6TJV - chains B and E of the 18 polymer chains in the assembly; structure by electron microscopy, 3.20 A resolution.

== Chain B ==
Protein: NAD(P)H-quinone oxidoreductase subunit 2
From: Thermosynechococcus elongatus (strain BP-1)
Notes: EC 7.1.1.-
Reference sequence: Q8DMR6 (NU2C_THEEB); residues 1-515 here = UniProt positions 1-515
Chain sequence (515 residues; row label = number of the first residue in the row):
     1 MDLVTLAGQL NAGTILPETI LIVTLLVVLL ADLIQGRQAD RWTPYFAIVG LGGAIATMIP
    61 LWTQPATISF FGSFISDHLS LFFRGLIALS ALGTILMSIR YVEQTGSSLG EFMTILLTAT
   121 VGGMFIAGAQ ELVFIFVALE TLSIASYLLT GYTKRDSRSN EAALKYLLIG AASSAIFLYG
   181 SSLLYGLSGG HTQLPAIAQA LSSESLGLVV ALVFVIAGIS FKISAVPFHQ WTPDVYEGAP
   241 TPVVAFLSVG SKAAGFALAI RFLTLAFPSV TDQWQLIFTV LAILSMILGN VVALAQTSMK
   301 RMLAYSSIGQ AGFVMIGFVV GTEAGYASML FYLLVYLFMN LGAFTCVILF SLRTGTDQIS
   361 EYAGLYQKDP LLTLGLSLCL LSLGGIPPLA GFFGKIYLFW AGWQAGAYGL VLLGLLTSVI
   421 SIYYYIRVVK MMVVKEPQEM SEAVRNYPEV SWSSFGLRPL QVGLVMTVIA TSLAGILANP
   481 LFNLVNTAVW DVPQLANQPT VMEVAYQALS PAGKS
Not modelled in the structure: 1-12, 450-456, 495-515
Ligand contacts: phosphatidylglycerol (PGT; (1S)-2-{[{[(2R)-2,3-dihydroxypropyl]oxy}(hydroxy)phosphoryl]oxy}-1-[(palmitoyloxy)methyl]ethyl stearate): Leu294, Leu416, Ile420, Tyr423, Lys430

== Chain E ==
Protein: NAD(P)H-quinone oxidoreductase subunit 4L
From: Thermosynechococcus elongatus (strain BP-1)
Notes: EC 7.1.1.-
Reference sequence: Q8DL29 (Q8DL29_THEEB); numbering as in UniProt (aligned over 1-101)
Chain sequence (101 residues; row label = number of the first residue in the row):
     1 MQLTYVLILA ALLFCIGIYG LVTSRNAVRV LMSIELLLNA VNLNLIGFAN YLDGQQIKGQ
    61 VFAVFVITVA AAEAAVGLAI ILAIYRNRDT VDMEKFNLLK W
Not modelled in the structure: 101

== Chain B / chain E interface ==
Residue-residue contacts (55):
  Val133(B) - Phe62(E)  hydrophobic
  Val133(B) - Phe65(E)  hydrophobic
  Phe136(B) - Phe62(E)  hydrophobic
  Phe136(B) - Val66(E)  hydrophobic
  Glu140(B) - Val69(E)
  Ser143(B) - Glu73(E)
  Ile144(B) - Glu73(E)
  Ile144(B) - Val76(E)  hydrophobic
  Tyr147(B) - Glu73(E)
  Leu148(B) - Val76(E)  hydrophobic
  Lys154(B) - Arg86(E)  hydrogen bond (backbone-side chain)
  Lys154(B) - Asn87(E)
  Arg155(B) - Asn87(E)
  Ser157(B) - Arg88(E)
  Asn160(B) - Ala83(E)
  Asn160(B) - Ile84(E)
  Asn160(B) - Asn87(E)  hydrogen bond
  Glu161(B) - Ile84(E)
  Glu161(B) - Phe96(E)
  Ala163(B) - Ile80(E)
  Leu164(B) - Ile80(E)
  Leu164(B) - Phe96(E)  hydrophobic
  Lys165(B) - Phe96(E)
  Leu167(B) - Gly77(E)
  Leu168(B) - Val30(E)  hydrophobic
  Leu168(B) - Met93(E)  hydrophobic
  Ala171(B) - Ile34(E)  hydrophobic
  Ala172(B) - Leu21(E)  hydrophobic
  Ala175(B) - Phe14(E)
  Ala175(B) - Val41(E)
  Ile176(B) - Phe14(E)  hydrophobic
  Leu178(B) - Val41(E)  hydrophobic
  Leu178(B) - Phe62(E)  hydrophobic
  Leu178(B) - Val66(E)  hydrophobic
  Tyr179(B) - Ala11(E)
  Tyr179(B) - Phe14(E)  hydrophobic
  Tyr179(B) - Val41(E)
  Tyr179(B) - Asn44(E)
  Ser182(B) - Asn44(E)  hydrogen bond
  Ser182(B) - Leu45(E)
  Ser182(B) - Phe48(E)
  Leu183(B) - Asn44(E)
  Tyr185(B) - Phe48(E)  hydrophobic
  Tyr185(B) - Ala49(E)
  Tyr185(B) - Asp53(E)
  Tyr185(B) - Lys58(E)
  Tyr185(B) - Gly59(E)  hydrogen bond (side chain-backbone)
  Gly186(B) - Phe48(E)
  Gly186(B) - Leu52(E)
  Gly189(B) - Leu52(E)
  Gly190(B) - Asp53(E)
  His191(B) - Lys58(E)
  Thr192(B) - Lys58(E)
  Asp234(B) - Leu99(E)
  Arg301(B) - Leu99(E)
Other interface residues (no listed pair), chain B (37 interface residues in all): Leu132, Val137, Ser174, Ser181
Other interface residues (no listed pair), chain E (37 interface residues in all): Leu7, Leu37, Leu38, Ala40, Ala72, Ile81, Leu98

== Overview ==
The chain B/chain E interface involves 37 residues from each chain, with 4 hydrogen bonds. Polar pairs include
Lys154(B)-Arg86(E), Asn160(B)-Asn87(E) and Ser182(B)-Asn44(E). Chain B binds phosphatidylglycerol.
Here chain B is NAD(P)H-quinone oxidoreductase subunit 2 and chain E is NAD(P)H-quinone oxidoreductase subunit
4L, both from Thermosynechococcus elongatus (strain BP-1). Entry 6TJV (Structure of the NDH-1MS complex from
Thermosynechococcus elongatus) was determined by electron microscopy.
